8V8Q - chains A and B of the 3 polymer chains in the assembly; structure by X-ray diffraction, 1.85 A resolution.

# Chain A
Protein: HLA class I histocompatibility antigen, B alpha chain
Organism: Homo sapiens
Notes: fragment: extracellular domain
UniProt: P01889 (HLAB_HUMAN); residues 1-275 here correspond to UniProt positions 25-299 (UniProt number = residue number + 24)
Sequence (276 residues; numbered 0 to 275; the number before each row is that of its first residue; numbering starts at 0):
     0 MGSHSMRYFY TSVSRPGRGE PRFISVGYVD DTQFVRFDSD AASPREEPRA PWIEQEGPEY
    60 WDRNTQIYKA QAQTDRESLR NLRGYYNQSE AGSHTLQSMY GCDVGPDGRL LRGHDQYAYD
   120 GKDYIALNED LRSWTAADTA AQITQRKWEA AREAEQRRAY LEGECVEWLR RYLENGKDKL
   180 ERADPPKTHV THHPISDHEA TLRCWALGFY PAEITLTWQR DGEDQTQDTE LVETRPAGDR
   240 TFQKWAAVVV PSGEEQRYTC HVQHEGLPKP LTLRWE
Not modelled in the structure: 0
Differences from the reference sequence: initiating methionine (0)
Swiss-Prot annotation at these positions:
  - region: Glu275 (Connecting peptide)
  - motif: Ser77 to Gly83 (Bw6 motif)
  - binding site (a peptide antigen): Asn63, Tyr84, Thr143, Lys146, Glu152, Tyr159, Tyr171
  - glycosylation: Asn86 (N-linked (GlcNAc...) asparagine)
Disulfide bonds: Cys101-Cys164, Cys203-Cys259
Residues lining bound ligands: bicarbonate ion (BCT): Pro235, Ala236, Gly237, Asp238, Arg239, Thr240, Phe241

# Chain B
Protein: Beta-2-microglobulin
Organism: Homo sapiens
UniProt: P61769 (B2MG_HUMAN); residues 1-99 here correspond to UniProt positions 21-119 (UniProt number = residue number + 20)
Sequence (100 residues; row label = number of the first residue in the row; numbering starts at 0):
     0 MIQRTPKIQV YSRHPAENGK SNFLNCYVSG FHPSDIEVDL LKNGERIEKV EHSDLSFSKD
    60 WSFYLLYYTE FTPTEKDEYA CRVNHVTLSQ PKIVKWDRDM
Differences from the reference sequence: initiating methionine (0)
Swiss-Prot annotation at these positions:
  - modified residue: Gln2 (Pyrrolidone carboxylic acid)
  - glycosylation: Ile1 (N-linked (Glc) (glycation) isoleucine), Lys19 (N-linked (Glc) (glycation) lysine), Lys41 (N-linked (Glc) (glycation) lysine), Lys48 (N-linked (Glc) (glycation) lysine), Lys58 (N-linked (Glc) (glycation) lysine), Lys91 (N-linked (Glc) (glycation) lysine), Lys94 (N-linked (Glc) (glycation) lysine)
Disulfide bonds: Cys25-Cys80

# Interface between chain A and chain B
Contacting residue pairs (55; chain A residue first):
  Phe8(A) - Phe56(B)
  Tyr9(A) - Phe56(B)
  Thr10(A) - Phe56(B)
  Thr10(A) - Phe62(B)
  Val12(A) - Ser33(B)
  Val25(A) - Asp53(B)
  Val25(A) - Leu54(B)
  Val25(A) - Ser55(B)
  Tyr27(A) - Ser55(B)  hydrogen bond
  Tyr27(A) - Tyr63(B)  hydrogen bond
  Gln32(A) - Asp53(B)  hydrogen bond
  Arg35(A) - Asp53(B)  salt bridge
  Arg48(A) - Asp53(B)  salt bridge
  Thr94(A) - His31(B)
  Gln96(A) - Phe56(B)
  Gln96(A) - Trp60(B)  hydrogen bond (side chain-backbone)
  Gln96(A) - Phe62(B)
  Ser97(A) - Phe56(B)
  Met98(A) - Lys58(B)
  His113(A) - Lys58(B)
  Gln115(A) - Lys58(B)  hydrogen bond
  Gln115(A) - Trp60(B)
  Tyr116(A) - Trp60(B)
  Ala117(A) - Trp60(B)  hydrophobic
  Asp119(A) - His31(B)
  Gly120(A) - Arg3(B)  hydrogen bond (backbone-side chain)
  Gly120(A) - His31(B)
  Lys121(A) - Ile1(B)
  Asp122(A) - Trp60(B)  hydrogen bond
  His192(A) - Asp98(B)
  Arg202(A) - Asp98(B)  hydrogen bond (side chain-backbone)
  Trp204(A) - Asp98(B)
  Trp204(A) - Met99(B)
  Leu206(A) - Pro14(B)  hydrophobic
  Val231(A) - Gln8(B)
  Glu232(A) - Lys6(B)  salt bridge
  Glu232(A) - Gln8(B)  hydrogen bond (backbone-side chain)
  Glu232(A) - Tyr26(B)
  Glu232(A) - Ser28(B)  hydrogen bond
  Arg234(A) - Gln8(B)  hydrogen bond
  Arg234(A) - Tyr10(B)
  Arg234(A) - Met99(B)  hydrogen bond (side chain-backbone)
  Pro235(A) - Tyr10(B)  hydrogen bond (backbone-side chain)
  Pro235(A) - Asn24(B)
  Pro235(A) - Tyr26(B)
  Pro235(A) - Leu65(B)  hydrophobic
  Ala236(A) - Arg12(B)  hydrogen bond (backbone-side chain)
  Ala236(A) - Asn24(B)  hydrogen bond (backbone-side chain)
  Gly237(A) - Arg12(B)  hydrogen bond (backbone-side chain)
  Gly237(A) - Leu65(B)
  Asp238(A) - Arg12(B)
  Gln242(A) - Tyr10(B)
  Gln242(A) - Ser11(B)  hydrogen bond (side chain-backbone)
  Gln242(A) - Arg12(B)  hydrogen bond (side chain-backbone)
  Trp244(A) - Met99(B)  hydrogen bond (side chain-backbone)
Other interface residues (no listed pair), chain A (37 interface residues in all): Arg6, Ile23, Thr233
Other interface residues (no listed pair), chain B (28 interface residues in all): Met0, His13, Ser57, Arg97

# In short
Chain A and chain B form an interface of 37 and 28 residues respectively; the contacts include 19 hydrogen
bonds and 3 salt bridges. Polar contacts include Arg35(A)-Asp53(B), Arg48(A)-Asp53(B) and Glu232(A)-Lys6(B).
Bound to chain A: bicarbonate ion.
Chain A is HLA class I histocompatibility antigen, B alpha chain and chain B is Beta-2-microglobulin, both
from Homo sapiens; the structure, HUMAN LEUKOCYTE ANTIGEN B*07:02 IN COMPLEX WITH MERS-COV EPITOPE N95-103
(A95S mutant), was determined by X-ray diffraction.
